PDB entry 3RET | X-ray diffraction, 1.79 A resolution | chains A and B

[Chain A (and B)]
Protein: Salicylate biosynthesis protein pchB
From: Pseudomonas aeruginosa
Notes: EC 4.1.99.-; chain B of this document is another copy of the same molecule, construct and numbering; everything in this record applies to it too
Reference sequence: Q51507 (PCHB_PSEAE); residue numbers follow UniProt; this construct covers 1-101
Chain sequence (101 residues; each row starts with the number of its first residue):
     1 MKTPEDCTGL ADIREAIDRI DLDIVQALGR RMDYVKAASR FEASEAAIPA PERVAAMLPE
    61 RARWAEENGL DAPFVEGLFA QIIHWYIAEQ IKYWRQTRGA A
Disordered / not traced: 98-101 (chain B: 42-47, 98-101)
Differences from the reference sequence: engineered mutation Glu-42 (Lys in Q51507)
Ligand contacts:
  - pyruvic acid (PYR), molecule 1: Leu-10, Ile-13, Arg-14, Ile-17
  - pyruvic acid (PYR), molecule 2: Val-35, Ala-38, Glu-42, Ile-48, Ala-50, Arg-53, Gln-90
  - 2-hydroxybenzoic acid (SAL): Arg-31, Val-35, Ile-48, Pro-49, Ala-50, Arg-53, Val-54, Met-57, Ile-83, Tyr-86, Ile-87, Gln-90
Reported in the primary citation:
  - mutagenesis - K42E: abolished catalytic activity

[How chain A and chain B interact]
Contacting residue pairs - 106 pairs, chain A then chain B:
  Met-1(A) / Tyr-34(B)
  Lys-2(A) / Tyr-34(B)  hydrogen bond (backbone-side chain)
  Thr-3(A) / Tyr-34(B)
  Pro-4(A) / Asp-33(B)
  Pro-4(A) / Tyr-34(B)
  Pro-4(A) / Ala-37(B)
  Cys-7(A) / Tyr-34(B)  hydrophobic
  Cys-7(A) / Arg-40(B)
  Cys-7(A) / Phe-41(B)
  Thr-8(A) / Phe-41(B)
  Gly-9(A) / Phe-41(B)
  Leu-10(A) / Ala-38(B)  hydrophobic
  Leu-10(A) / Phe-41(B)  hydrophobic
  Ile-13(A) / Tyr-34(B)
  Ile-13(A) / Ala-37(B)  hydrophobic
  Ile-13(A) / Ala-38(B)  hydrophobic
  Arg-14(A) / Ala-50(B)
  Arg-14(A) / Arg-53(B)
  Ala-16(A) / Tyr-34(B)  hydrophobic
  Ile-17(A) / Arg-31(B)
  Ile-17(A) / Tyr-34(B)  hydrophobic
  Ile-17(A) / Val-35(B)  hydrophobic
  Ile-17(A) / Arg-53(B)
  Asp-18(A) / Arg-53(B)  salt bridge
  Asp-18(A) / Glu-60(B)
  Asp-18(A) / Arg-61(B)  salt bridge
  Asp-18(A) / Trp-64(B)
  Ile-20(A) / Ala-27(B)
  Ile-20(A) / Arg-31(B)
  Ile-20(A) / Tyr-34(B)  hydrophobic
  Asp-21(A) / Arg-31(B)  salt bridge
  Asp-21(A) / Met-57(B)
  Asp-21(A) / Arg-61(B)  salt bridge
  Asp-21(A) / Trp-64(B)
  Asp-21(A) / Phe-79(B)
  Leu-22(A) / Trp-64(B)
  Ile-24(A) / Ala-27(B)  hydrophobic
  Ile-24(A) / Leu-28(B)  hydrophobic
  Ile-24(A) / Phe-79(B)  hydrophobic
  Val-25(A) / Trp-64(B)
  Val-25(A) / Ala-65(B)
  Val-25(A) / Leu-70(B)
  Val-25(A) / Phe-79(B)  hydrophobic
  Gln-26(A) / Asn-68(B)
  Ala-27(A) / Ile-20(B)
  Ala-27(A) / Ile-24(B)  hydrophobic
  Leu-28(A) / Ile-24(B)  hydrophobic
  Leu-28(A) / Leu-70(B)  hydrophobic
  Gly-29(A) / Asn-68(B)
  Gly-29(A) / Leu-70(B)
  Arg-31(A) / Ile-17(B)
  Arg-31(A) / Ile-20(B)
  Arg-31(A) / Asp-21(B)  salt bridge
  Asp-33(A) / Pro-4(B)
  Tyr-34(A) / Met-1(B)
  Tyr-34(A) / Lys-2(B)  hydrogen bond (side chain-backbone)
  Tyr-34(A) / Thr-3(B)
  Tyr-34(A) / Pro-4(B)
  Tyr-34(A) / Cys-7(B)  hydrophobic
  Tyr-34(A) / Ile-13(B)
  Tyr-34(A) / Ala-16(B)  hydrophobic
  Tyr-34(A) / Ile-17(B)  hydrophobic
  Tyr-34(A) / Ile-20(B)  hydrophobic
  Val-35(A) / Ile-17(B)  hydrophobic
  Ala-37(A) / Pro-4(B)
  Ala-37(A) / Ile-13(B)  hydrophobic
  Ala-38(A) / Leu-10(B)  hydrophobic
  Arg-40(A) / Pro-4(B)  hydrogen bond (side chain-backbone)
  Arg-40(A) / Glu-5(B)  hydrogen bond (side chain-backbone)
  Arg-40(A) / Cys-7(B)  hydrogen bond (side chain-backbone)
  Phe-41(A) / Cys-7(B)
  Phe-41(A) / Thr-8(B)
  Phe-41(A) / Gly-9(B)
  Phe-41(A) / Leu-10(B)
  Ala-50(A) / Arg-14(B)
  Arg-53(A) / Arg-14(B)
  Arg-53(A) / Ile-17(B)
  Arg-53(A) / Asp-18(B)  salt bridge
  Met-57(A) / Asp-21(B)
  Arg-61(A) / Asp-18(B)  salt bridge
  Arg-61(A) / Asp-21(B)  salt bridge
  Trp-64(A) / Asp-18(B)
  Trp-64(A) / Asp-21(B)
  Trp-64(A) / Leu-22(B)
  Trp-64(A) / Val-25(B)
  Ala-65(A) / Val-25(B)
  Asn-68(A) / Val-25(B)
  Asn-68(A) / Gln-26(B)
  Asn-68(A) / Gly-29(B)
  Leu-70(A) / Val-25(B)
  Leu-70(A) / Leu-28(B)  hydrophobic
  Leu-70(A) / Gly-29(B)
  Leu-70(A) / Tyr-86(B)
  Asp-71(A) / Trp-85(B)
  Phe-74(A) / Trp-85(B)  hydrophobic
  Phe-74(A) / Tyr-86(B)  hydrophobic
  Leu-78(A) / Leu-78(B)  hydrophobic
  Leu-78(A) / Ile-82(B)  hydrophobic
  Phe-79(A) / Asp-21(B)
  Phe-79(A) / Ile-24(B)  hydrophobic
  Phe-79(A) / Val-25(B)  hydrophobic
  Gln-81(A) / Gln-81(B)  hydrogen bond
  Ile-82(A) / Leu-78(B)  hydrophobic
  Trp-85(A) / Asp-71(B)
  Trp-85(A) / Phe-74(B)  hydrophobic
  Tyr-86(A) / Leu-70(B)
Other interface residues (no listed pair), chain A (50 interface residues in all): Arg-30, Met-32, Glu-42, Val-75
Other interface residues (no listed pair), chain B (51 interface residues in all): Arg-30, Met-32, Val-75

[Overview]
50 residues of chain A face 51 of chain B across their interface, with 6 hydrogen bonds and 8 salt bridges.
Polar pairs include Asp-18(A)/Arg-53(B), Asp-18(A)/Arg-61(B) and Asp-21(A)/Arg-31(B). Ligands of chain A:
2-hydroxybenzoic acid and pyruvic acid. The paper reports that K42E of chain A abolishes catalytic activity.
Both chains are Salicylate biosynthesis protein pchB (Pseudomonas aeruginosa). Entry 3RET (Salicylate and
Pyruvate Bound Structure of the Isochorismate-Pyruvate Lyase K42E Mutant from Pseudomonas aerugionsa) was
determined by X-ray diffraction.
